Entry 1P2S (X-ray diffraction, 2.45 A resolution); this record covers chain A.

== Chain A ==
Protein: Transforming protein p21/H-RAS-1
Organism: Homo sapiens
UniProt: P01112 (RASH_HUMAN); residues 1-166 here = UniProt positions 1-166
Amino-acid sequence (166 residues; row label = number of the first residue in the row):
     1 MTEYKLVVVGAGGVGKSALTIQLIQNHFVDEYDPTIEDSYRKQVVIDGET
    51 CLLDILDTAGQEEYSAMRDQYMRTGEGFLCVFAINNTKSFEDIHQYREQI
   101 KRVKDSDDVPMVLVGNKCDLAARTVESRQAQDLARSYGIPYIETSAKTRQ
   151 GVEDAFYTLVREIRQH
UniProt features mapped onto this chain:
  - region: His-166 (Hypervariable region)
  - motif: Tyr-32 to Tyr-40 (Effector region)
  - binding site (GTP): Gly-13 to Ala-18, Val-29 to Thr-35, Ala-59, Gly-60, Asn-116 to Asp-119, Ser-145 to Lys-147
  - modified residue: Met-1 (N-acetylmethionine), Thr-2 (N-acetylthreonine), Cys-118 (S-nitrosocysteine)
  - glycosylation: Thr-35 (Microbial infection: O-linked (Glc) threonine)
Reported in the primary citation:
  - contacts within the chain: Ala-59/Arg-68, Gly-60/Arg-68 (hydrogen bond), Gln-61/Arg-68, Glu-62/Arg-68, Ser-65/Asp-69, Ala-66/Asp-69, Arg-68/Tyr-71 (hydrophobic contact), Arg-68/Met-72 (hydrophobic contact), Asp-132/Arg-135 (salt bridge)
  - conformationally variable residues (order/disorder transition, side-chain flip): Ala-59 to Met-67, Arg-135

== Overview ==
From UniProt: 22 GTP-binding residues. From the paper: conformational variability at Ala-59 and Arg-135;
contacts within the chain involving Arg-68, Ala-59 and Gly-60 among others.
Chain A is Transforming protein p21/H-RAS-1 (Homo sapiens); the structure, H-Ras 166 in 50% 2,2,2
triflouroethanol, was determined by X-ray diffraction together with 1P2T, 1P2U and 1P2V from the same study.
